PDB entry 5EI5 | X-ray diffraction, 2.10 A resolution | chain A

Chain A:
Name: Acetylcholinesterase
Organism: Torpedo californica
Notes: EC 3.1.1.7
UniProtKB: P04058 (ACES_TORCA); residues 2-535 here correspond to UniProt positions 23-556 (UniProt number = residue number + 21)
Sequence (534 residues; row label = number of the first residue in the row):
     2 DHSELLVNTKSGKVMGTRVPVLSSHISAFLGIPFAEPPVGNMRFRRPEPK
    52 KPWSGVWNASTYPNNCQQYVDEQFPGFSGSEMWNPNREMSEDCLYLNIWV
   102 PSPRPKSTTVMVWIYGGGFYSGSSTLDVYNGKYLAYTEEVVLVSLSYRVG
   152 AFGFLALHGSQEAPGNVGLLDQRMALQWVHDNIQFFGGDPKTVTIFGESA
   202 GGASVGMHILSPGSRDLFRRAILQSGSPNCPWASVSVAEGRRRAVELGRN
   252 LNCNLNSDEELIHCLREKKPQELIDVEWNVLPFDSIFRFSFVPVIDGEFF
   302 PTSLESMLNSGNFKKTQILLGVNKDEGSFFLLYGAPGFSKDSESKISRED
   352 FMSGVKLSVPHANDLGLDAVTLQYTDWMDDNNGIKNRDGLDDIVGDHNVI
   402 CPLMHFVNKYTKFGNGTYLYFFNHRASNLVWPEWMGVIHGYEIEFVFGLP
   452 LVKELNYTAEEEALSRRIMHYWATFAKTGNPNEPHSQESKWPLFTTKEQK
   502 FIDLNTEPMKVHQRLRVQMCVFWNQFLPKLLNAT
Swiss-Prot annotation at these positions:
  - active site: Ser200 (Acyl-ester intermediate), Glu327 (Charge relay system), His440 (Charge relay system)
  - glycosylation (N-linked (GlcNAc...) asparagine): Asn59, Asn416, Asn457, Asn533
Cystine bridges: Cys67-Cys94, Cys254-Cys265, Cys402-Cys521
Covalently attached groups: N-acetylglucosamine (NAG) linked to Asn59, Asn416, Asn457; methanesulfonic acid (03S) linked to Ser200
Ligand contacts:
  - methanesulfonic acid (03S): Gly117, Gly118, Gly119, Ala201, Trp233, Phe288, Phe290, Phe331, His440
  - AA7 (n,n'-di-1,2,3,4-tetrahydroacridin-9-ylheptane-1,7-diamine): Tyr70, Asp72, Gly80, Trp84, Gly117, Gly118, Tyr121, Glu199, Ile275, Glu278, Trp279, Phe330, Tyr334, Trp432, Ile439, His440, Gly441, Tyr442

Summary:
Ligands of chain A: compound AA7. Covalently linked N-acetylglucosamine: at Asn59, Asn416 and Asn457.
Covalently linked methanesulfonic acid: at Ser200. UniProt lists 3 active-site residues.
Chain A is Acetylcholinesterase (Torpedo californica); the structure, Crystal structure of MSF-aged Torpedo
californica Acetylcholinesterase in complex with alkylene-linked bis-tacrine dimer (7 carbon linker), was
determined by X-ray diffraction (same publication as 5EHX).
